PDB entry 7PI9 | electron microscopy, 6.30 A resolution (low resolution: residue-level contacts below are approximate; hydrogen-bond / salt-bridge calls are withheld) | chains C and 5 of the 55 polymer chains in the assembly

Chain C:
Name: 30S ribosomal protein S4
From: Mycoplasma pneumoniae M129
UniProtKB: P46775 (RS4_MYCPN); residues 1-205 here = UniProt positions 1-205
Chain sequence (205 residues; row label = number of the first residue in the row):
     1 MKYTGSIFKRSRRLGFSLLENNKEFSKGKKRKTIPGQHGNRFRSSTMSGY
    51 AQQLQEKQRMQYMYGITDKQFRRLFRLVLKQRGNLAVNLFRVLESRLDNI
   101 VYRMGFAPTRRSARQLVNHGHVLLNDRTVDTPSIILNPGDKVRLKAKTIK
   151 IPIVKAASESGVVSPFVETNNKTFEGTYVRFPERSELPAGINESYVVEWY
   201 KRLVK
Unresolved in the structure: 204-205

Chain 5:
Molecule: 16S ribosomal RNA
From: Mycoplasma pneumoniae M129
Sequence (1520 nucleotides; row label = number of the first residue in the row):
     1 UUUUUCUGAGAGUUUGAUCCUGGCUCAGGAUUAACGCUGGCGGCAUGCCU
    51 AAUACAUGCAAGUCGAUCGAAAGUAGUAAUACUUUAGAGGCGAACGGGUG
   101 AGUAACACGUAUCCAAUCUACCUUAUAAUGGGGGAUAACUAGUUGAAAGA
   151 CUAGCUAAUACCGCAUAAGAACUUUGGUUCGCAUGAAUCAAAGUUGAAAG
   201 GACCUGCAAGGGUUCGUUAUUUGAUGAGGGUGCGCCAUAUCAGCUAGUUG
   251 GUGGGGUAACGGCCUACCAAGGCAAUGACGUGUAGCUAUGCUGAGAAGUA
   301 GAAUAGCCACAAUGGGACUGAGACACGGCCCAUACUCCUACGGGAGGCAG
   351 CAGUAGGGAAUUUUUCACAAUGAGCGAAAGCUUGAUGGAGCAAUGCCGCG
   401 UGAACGAUGAAGGUCUUUAAGAUUGUAAAGUUCUUUUAUUUGGGAAGAAU
   451 GACUUUAGCAGGUAAUGGCUAGAGUUUGACUGUACCAUUUUGAAUAAGUG
   501 ACGACUAACUAUGUGCCAGCAGUCGCGGUAAUACAUAGGUCGCAAGCGUU
   551 AUCCGGAUUUAUUGGGCGUAAAGCAAGCGCAGGCGGAUUGAAAAGUCUGG
   601 UGUUAAAGGCAGCUGCUUAACAGUUGUAUGCAUUGGAAACUAUUAAUCUA
   651 GAGUGUGGUAGGGAGUUUUGGAAUUUCAUGUGGAGCGGUGAAAUGCGUAG
   701 AUAUAUGAAGGAACACCAGUGGCGAAGGCGAAAACUUAGGCCAUUACUGA
   751 CGCUUAGGCUUGAAAGUGUGGGGAGCAAAUAGGAUUAGAUACCCUAGUAG
   801 UCCACACCGUAAACGAUAGAUACUAGCUGUCGGGGCGAUCCCCUCGGUAG
   851 UGAAGUUAACACAUUAAGUAUCUCGCCUGGGUAGUACAUUCGCAAGAAUG
   901 AAACUCAAACGGAAUUGACGGGGACCCGCACAAGUGGUGGAGCAUGUUGC
   951 UUAAUUCGACGGUACACGAAAAACCUUACCUAGACUUGACAUCCUUGGCA
  1001 AAGUUAUGGAAACAUAAUGGAGGUUAACCGAGUGACAGGUGGUGCAUGGU
  1051 UGUCGUCAGCUCGUGUCGUGAGAUGUUGGGUUAAGUCCCGCAACGAGCGC
  1101 AACCCUUAUCGUUAGUUACAUUGUCUAGCGAGACUGCUAAUGCAAAUUGG
  1151 AGGAAGGAAGGGAUGACGUCAAAUCAUCAUGCCCCUUAUGUCUAGGGCUG
  1201 CAAACGUGCUACAAUGGCCAAUACAAACAGUCGCCAGCUUGUAAAAGUGA
  1251 GCAAAUCUGUAAAGUUGGUCUCAGUUCGGAUUGAGGGCUGCAAUUCGUCC
  1301 UCAUGAAGUCGGAAUCACUAGUAAUCGCGAAUCAGCUAUGUCGCGGUGAA
  1351 UACGUUCUCGGGUCUUGUACACACCGCCCGUCAAACUAUGAAAGCUGGUA
  1401 AUAUUUAAAAACGUGUUGCUAACCAUUAGGAAGCGCAUGUCAAGGAUAGC
  1451 ACCGGUGAUUGGAGUUAAGUCGUAACAAGGUACCCCUACGAGAACGUGGG
  1501 GGUGGAUCACCUCCUUUCUA
Unresolved in the structure: 1-4, 181-184, 1020-1027, 1510-1520

Chain C / chain 5 interface:
Pairs across the interface (116; chain C residue first):
  Met1(C) with U401(5); A497(5); A544(5); A545(5)
  Lys2(C) with C399(5); G400(5); U401(5); A497(5); A545(5)
  Tyr3(C) with G400(5); U401(5)
  Ser6(C) with A427(5)
  Ile7(C) with A427(5)
  Phe8(C) with U426(5); A427(5)
  Lys9(C) with U424(5); G425(5); U426(5); U540(5)
  Arg10(C) with C541(5); G542(5)
  Arg12(C) with G409(5); U426(5)
  Arg13(C) with U540(5); C541(5)
  Lys27(C) with A407(5); G409(5); U426(5)
  Gly28(C) with A407(5); U408(5); G409(5)
  Lys29(C) with U408(5)
  Lys30(C) with G409(5)
  Arg31(C) with U423(5); U424(5)
  Pro35(C) with U424(5)
  Gly36(C) with U423(5); G539(5)
  Gln37(C) with U414(5); U423(5); G538(5); G539(5)
  His38(C) with U510(5)
  Phe42(C) with U510(5)
  Ser44(C) with C509(5)
  Ser45(C) with A508(5); C509(5)
  Thr46(C) with A504(5); C505(5); A507(5); A508(5)
  Met47(C) with A508(5)
  Tyr50(C) with U506(5); A507(5)
  Ala51(C) with A507(5)
  Leu54(C) with A507(5)
  Gln58(C) with G542(5); C543(5)
  Thr67(C) with A545(5)
  Asp68(C) with C543(5); A544(5)
  Lys69(C) with C397(5); A544(5); A545(5); G546(5)
  Gln70(C) with G398(5)
  Arg72(C) with C543(5); A544(5)
  Arg73(C) with C397(5); G398(5); A619(5)
  Leu77(C) with A620(5)
  Lys80(C) with A611(5); G612(5)
  Arg82(C) with A611(5)
  Arg96(C) with C399(5)
  Pro108(C) with A404(5)
  Thr109(C) with A404(5)
  Arg111(C) with A403(5)
  Ser112(C) with A403(5)
  Arg114(C) with C399(5); G400(5)
  Gln115(C) with G402(5); A403(5); A493(5)
  Asn118(C) with C399(5); G400(5); U436(5)
  His119(C) with U435(5); U436(5); A493(5)
  His121(C) with U434(5); U435(5)
  Arg127(C) with U617(5)
  Thr128(C) with C486(5)
  Asp130(C) with U436(5)
  Thr131(C) with G398(5); U617(5); U618(5)
  Pro132(C) with C399(5)
  Ser133(C) with G398(5); C399(5); U618(5)
  Ile134(C) with U617(5); U618(5)
  Ile135(C) with U618(5)
  Ile151(C) with C433(5); U434(5)
  Pro152(C) with U432(5); C433(5)
  Ile153(C) with A404(5)
  Lys201(C) with G8(5); A294(5)
  Arg202(C) with A9(5); G28(5)
  Leu203(C) with G29(5)
Other interface residues (no listed pair), chain C (69 interface residues in all): Gly5, Arg43, Gln61, Tyr62, Arg76, Leu79, Lys147, Trp199
Other interface residues (no listed pair), chain 5 (58 interface residues in all): G40, G293, G413, C415, A422, U488

Summary:
Chain C and chain 5 form an interface of 69 and 58 residues respectively.
Here chain C is 30S ribosomal protein S4 and chain 5 is 16S ribosomal RNA, both from Mycoplasma pneumoniae
M129. Entry 7PI9 (70S ribosome with EF-Tu-tRNA and P-site tRNA in spectinomycin-treated Mycoplasma pneumoniae
cells) was determined by electron microscopy, deposited together with 7OOC, 7OOD, 7P6Z, 7PAH, 7PAI, 7PAJ and
23 further entries.
